PDB entry 9GU2 | electron microscopy, 2.73 A resolution | chains D and L of the 9 polymer chains in the assembly

Chain D:
Name: Acetylcholine receptor subunit delta
Organism: Homo sapiens
Reference sequence: Q07001 (ACHD_HUMAN); residues 1-496 here correspond to UniProt positions 22-517 (UniProt number = residue number + 21)
Chain sequence (496 residues; each row starts with the number of its first residue):
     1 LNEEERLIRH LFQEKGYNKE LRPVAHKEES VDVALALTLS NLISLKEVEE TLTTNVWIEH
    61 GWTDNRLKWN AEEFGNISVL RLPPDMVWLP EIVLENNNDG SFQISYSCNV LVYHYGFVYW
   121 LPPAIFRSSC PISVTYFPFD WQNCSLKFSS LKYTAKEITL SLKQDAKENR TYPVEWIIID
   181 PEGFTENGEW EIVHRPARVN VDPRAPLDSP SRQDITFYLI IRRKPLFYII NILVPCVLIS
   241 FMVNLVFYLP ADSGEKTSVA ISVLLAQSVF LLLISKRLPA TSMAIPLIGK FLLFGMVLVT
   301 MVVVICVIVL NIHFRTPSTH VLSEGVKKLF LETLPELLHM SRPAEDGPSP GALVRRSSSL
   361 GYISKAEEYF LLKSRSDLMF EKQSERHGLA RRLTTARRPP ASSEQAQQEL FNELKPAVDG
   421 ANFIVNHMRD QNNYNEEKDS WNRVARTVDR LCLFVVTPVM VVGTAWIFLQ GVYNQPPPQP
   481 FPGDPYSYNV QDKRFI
Not modelled in the structure: 341-429
Swiss-Prot annotation at these positions:
  - modified residue: Tyr-369 (Phosphotyrosine)
  - glycosylation (N-linked (GlcNAc...) asparagine): Asn-76, Asn-143
Disulfide bonds: Cys-130/Cys-144
Covalently attached groups: N-acetylglucosamine (NAG) linked to Asn-76, Asn-143
Ligand contacts: acetylcholine (ACH): Trp-57, Cys-108, Leu-111, Tyr-119, Leu-121
What the authors report for this chain:
  - contacts within the chain: Glu-47/Arg-223 (salt bridge), Asp-140/Arg-223 (salt bridge)

Chain L:
Name: Acetylcholine receptor subunit alpha
Organism: Homo sapiens
Reference sequence: P02708 (ACHA_HUMAN); residues 1-437 here correspond to UniProt positions 21-457 (UniProt number = residue number + 20)
Chain sequence (437 residues; row label = number of the first residue in the row):
     1 SEHETRLVAK LFKDYSSVVR PVEDHRQVVE VTVGLQLIQL INVDEVNQIV TTNVRLKQQW
    61 VDYNLKWNPD DYGGVKKIHI PSEKIWRPDL VLYNNADGDF AIVKFTKVLL QYTGHITWTP
   121 PAIFKSYCEI IVTHFPFDEQ NCSMKLGTWT YDGSVVAINP ESDQPDLSNF MESGEWVIKE
   181 SRGWKHSVTY SCCPDTPYLD ITYHFVMQRL PLYFIVNVII PCLLFSFLTG LVFYLPTDSG
   241 EKMTLSISVL LSLTVFLLVI VELIPSTSSA VPLIGKYMLF TMVFVIASII ITVIVINTHH
   301 RSPSTHVMPN WVRKVFIDTI PNIMFFSTMK RPSREKQDKK IFTEDIDISD ISGKPGPPPM
   361 GFHSPLIKHP EVKSAIEGIK YIAETMKSDQ ESNNAAAEWK YVAMVMDHIL LGVFMLVCII
   421 GTLAVFAGRL IELNQQG
Not modelled in the structure: 302-306, 325-392, 431-437
Swiss-Prot annotation at these positions:
  - glycosylation: Asn-141 (N-linked (GlcNAc...) asparagine)
Disulfide bonds: Cys-128/Cys-142, Cys-192/Cys-193
Covalently attached groups: glycan linked to Asn-141
Metal / ion sites: Cu ion: Ser-1, Glu-2, His-3
Ligand contacts: acetylcholine (ACH): Tyr-93, Thr-148, Trp-149, Thr-150, Tyr-190, Cys-192, Cys-193, Tyr-198
What the authors report for this chain:
  - Cu ion coordination: Ser-1 to His-3

How chain D and chain L interact:
Pairs across the interface - 101 pairs, chain D then chain L:
  Asn-2(D) with Arg-20(L); Val-22(L), hydrogen bond (side chain-backbone); Glu-23(L); His-25(L)
  Glu-3(D) with His-25(L)
  Glu-4(D) with Val-19(L); Arg-20(L), salt bridge; His-25(L)
  Glu-5(D) with Asp-14(L); Ser-16(L); Val-19(L)
  Ile-8(D) with Val-18(L), hydrophobic; Val-19(L), hydrophobic
  Asn-41(D) with Tyr-127(L)
  Ile-43(D) with Ala-96(L)
  Asn-55(D) with Tyr-93(L), hydrogen bond (side chain-backbone); Asn-95(L), hydrogen bond (side chain-backbone); Phe-100(L)
  Trp-57(D) with Trp-149(L)
  Gly-75(D) with His-25(L), hydrogen bond (backbone-side chain)
  Ile-77(D) with His-25(L)
  Arg-81(D) with Val-18(L); Thr-150(L), hydrogen bond (side chain-backbone); Tyr-151(L); Asp-152(L), salt bridge; Val-155(L)
  Leu-82(D) with Val-18(L), hydrophobic
  Pro-83(D) with Val-18(L)
  Met-86(D) with Val-18(L), hydrophobic
  Ser-105(D) with Phe-100(L)
  Tyr-106(D) with Asp-89(L); Val-91(L), hydrophobic; Ala-101(L), hydrophobic
  Cys-108(D) with Trp-149(L); Thr-150(L)
  Asn-109(D) with Asp-89(L), hydrogen bond; Thr-150(L), hydrogen bond; Tyr-151(L)
  Leu-111(D) with Thr-150(L)
  Tyr-119(D) with Cys-192(L)
  Leu-121(D) with Trp-149(L), hydrogen bond (backbone-side chain); Cys-192(L), hydrophobic
  Pro-123(D) with Phe-100(L), hydrophobic; Trp-149(L)
  Ala-124(D) with Phe-100(L)
  Ile-125(D) with Asn-95(L); Ala-96(L); Asp-97(L); Gly-98(L); Phe-100(L), hydrophobic
  Arg-127(D) with Asp-97(L)
  Ile-178(D) with Ser-191(L)
  Asp-180(D) with Tyr-190(L); Ser-191(L), hydrogen bond (side chain-backbone)
  Glu-182(D) with Lys-145(L); Thr-189(L); Tyr-190(L)
  Thr-185(D) with Tyr-127(L)
  Gly-188(D) with Thr-267(L); Ser-268(L), hydrogen bond (backbone-backbone); Ser-269(L)
  Glu-189(D) with Ser-266(L), hydrogen bond; Thr-267(L)
  Lys-224(D) with Ser-268(L)
  Leu-226(D) with Ser-268(L), hydrogen bond (backbone-side chain)
  Phe-227(D) with Val-261(L), hydrophobic; Pro-265(L); Ser-266(L); Thr-267(L); Ser-268(L), hydrogen bond (backbone-side chain)
  Tyr-228(D) with Ser-266(L), hydrogen bond
  Ile-230(D) with Val-271(L), hydrophobic; Leu-279(L), hydrophobic
  Asn-231(D) with Leu-257(L); Val-261(L)
  Val-234(D) with Leu-279(L), hydrophobic
  Leu-238(D) with Val-283(L), hydrophobic
  Ile-239(D) with Thr-254(L)
  Leu-245(D) with Ile-290(L), hydrophobic; Val-293(L), hydrophobic
  Tyr-248(D) with Val-293(L), hydrophobic; Ile-294(L), hydrophobic; Asn-297(L); Arg-301(L)
  Leu-249(D) with Val-293(L); Ile-296(L), hydrophobic
  Pro-250(D) with Ile-296(L); Asn-297(L)
  Asp-252(D) with His-300(L)
  Glu-255(D) with Gly-240(L); Met-243(L); Thr-244(L), hydrogen bond
  Val-259(D) with Met-243(L), hydrophobic
  Ser-262(D) with Ile-247(L)
  Ala-266(D) with Leu-251(L), hydrophobic
  Val-269(D) with Leu-258(L), hydrophobic
  Phe-270(D) with Thr-254(L); Leu-258(L), hydrophobic
  Leu-273(D) with Leu-258(L), hydrophobic
  Arg-277(D) with Ser-266(L)
  Arg-446(D) with Asn-297(L), hydrogen bond
Interface residues without a listed pair, chain D (64 interface residues in all): Leu-1, Arg-9, Glu-59, Pro-122, Gly-183, Glu-186, Pro-225, Pro-235, Ser-253
Interface residues without a listed pair, chain L (61 interface residues in all): Asp-24, Arg-26, Val-188, Cys-193, Tyr-198, Leu-250, Ile-264, Ile-286, Ile-289

Summary:
64 residues of chain D and 61 residues of chain L are in contact; the contacts include 16 hydrogen bonds and 2
salt bridges. Polar contacts include Glu-4(D)/Arg-20(L), Arg-81(D)/Asp-152(L) and Asn-2(D)/Val-22(L).
Acetylcholine is bound between chain D and chain L. The paper reports Cu ion coordination by Ser-1(L);
contacts within the chain involving Glu-47(D), Arg-223(D) and Asp-140(D).
Here chain D is Acetylcholine receptor subunit delta and chain L is Acetylcholine receptor subunit alpha, both
from Homo sapiens. Entry 9GU2 (Human adult muscle nAChR in desensitised state in nanodisc with 100 uM
acetylcholine) was determined by electron microscopy, deposited together with 9GU0, 9GU1 and 9GU3.
